PDB entry 8TQC | electron microscopy, 3.80 A resolution | chains C and A of the 4 polymer chains in the assembly

== Chain C ==
Protein: Mediator of RNA polymerase II transcription subunit 12
Source organism: Homo sapiens
UniProt: Q93074 (MED12_HUMAN); residues 1-2177 here = UniProt positions 1-2177
Sequence (2177 residues; row label = number of the first residue in the row):
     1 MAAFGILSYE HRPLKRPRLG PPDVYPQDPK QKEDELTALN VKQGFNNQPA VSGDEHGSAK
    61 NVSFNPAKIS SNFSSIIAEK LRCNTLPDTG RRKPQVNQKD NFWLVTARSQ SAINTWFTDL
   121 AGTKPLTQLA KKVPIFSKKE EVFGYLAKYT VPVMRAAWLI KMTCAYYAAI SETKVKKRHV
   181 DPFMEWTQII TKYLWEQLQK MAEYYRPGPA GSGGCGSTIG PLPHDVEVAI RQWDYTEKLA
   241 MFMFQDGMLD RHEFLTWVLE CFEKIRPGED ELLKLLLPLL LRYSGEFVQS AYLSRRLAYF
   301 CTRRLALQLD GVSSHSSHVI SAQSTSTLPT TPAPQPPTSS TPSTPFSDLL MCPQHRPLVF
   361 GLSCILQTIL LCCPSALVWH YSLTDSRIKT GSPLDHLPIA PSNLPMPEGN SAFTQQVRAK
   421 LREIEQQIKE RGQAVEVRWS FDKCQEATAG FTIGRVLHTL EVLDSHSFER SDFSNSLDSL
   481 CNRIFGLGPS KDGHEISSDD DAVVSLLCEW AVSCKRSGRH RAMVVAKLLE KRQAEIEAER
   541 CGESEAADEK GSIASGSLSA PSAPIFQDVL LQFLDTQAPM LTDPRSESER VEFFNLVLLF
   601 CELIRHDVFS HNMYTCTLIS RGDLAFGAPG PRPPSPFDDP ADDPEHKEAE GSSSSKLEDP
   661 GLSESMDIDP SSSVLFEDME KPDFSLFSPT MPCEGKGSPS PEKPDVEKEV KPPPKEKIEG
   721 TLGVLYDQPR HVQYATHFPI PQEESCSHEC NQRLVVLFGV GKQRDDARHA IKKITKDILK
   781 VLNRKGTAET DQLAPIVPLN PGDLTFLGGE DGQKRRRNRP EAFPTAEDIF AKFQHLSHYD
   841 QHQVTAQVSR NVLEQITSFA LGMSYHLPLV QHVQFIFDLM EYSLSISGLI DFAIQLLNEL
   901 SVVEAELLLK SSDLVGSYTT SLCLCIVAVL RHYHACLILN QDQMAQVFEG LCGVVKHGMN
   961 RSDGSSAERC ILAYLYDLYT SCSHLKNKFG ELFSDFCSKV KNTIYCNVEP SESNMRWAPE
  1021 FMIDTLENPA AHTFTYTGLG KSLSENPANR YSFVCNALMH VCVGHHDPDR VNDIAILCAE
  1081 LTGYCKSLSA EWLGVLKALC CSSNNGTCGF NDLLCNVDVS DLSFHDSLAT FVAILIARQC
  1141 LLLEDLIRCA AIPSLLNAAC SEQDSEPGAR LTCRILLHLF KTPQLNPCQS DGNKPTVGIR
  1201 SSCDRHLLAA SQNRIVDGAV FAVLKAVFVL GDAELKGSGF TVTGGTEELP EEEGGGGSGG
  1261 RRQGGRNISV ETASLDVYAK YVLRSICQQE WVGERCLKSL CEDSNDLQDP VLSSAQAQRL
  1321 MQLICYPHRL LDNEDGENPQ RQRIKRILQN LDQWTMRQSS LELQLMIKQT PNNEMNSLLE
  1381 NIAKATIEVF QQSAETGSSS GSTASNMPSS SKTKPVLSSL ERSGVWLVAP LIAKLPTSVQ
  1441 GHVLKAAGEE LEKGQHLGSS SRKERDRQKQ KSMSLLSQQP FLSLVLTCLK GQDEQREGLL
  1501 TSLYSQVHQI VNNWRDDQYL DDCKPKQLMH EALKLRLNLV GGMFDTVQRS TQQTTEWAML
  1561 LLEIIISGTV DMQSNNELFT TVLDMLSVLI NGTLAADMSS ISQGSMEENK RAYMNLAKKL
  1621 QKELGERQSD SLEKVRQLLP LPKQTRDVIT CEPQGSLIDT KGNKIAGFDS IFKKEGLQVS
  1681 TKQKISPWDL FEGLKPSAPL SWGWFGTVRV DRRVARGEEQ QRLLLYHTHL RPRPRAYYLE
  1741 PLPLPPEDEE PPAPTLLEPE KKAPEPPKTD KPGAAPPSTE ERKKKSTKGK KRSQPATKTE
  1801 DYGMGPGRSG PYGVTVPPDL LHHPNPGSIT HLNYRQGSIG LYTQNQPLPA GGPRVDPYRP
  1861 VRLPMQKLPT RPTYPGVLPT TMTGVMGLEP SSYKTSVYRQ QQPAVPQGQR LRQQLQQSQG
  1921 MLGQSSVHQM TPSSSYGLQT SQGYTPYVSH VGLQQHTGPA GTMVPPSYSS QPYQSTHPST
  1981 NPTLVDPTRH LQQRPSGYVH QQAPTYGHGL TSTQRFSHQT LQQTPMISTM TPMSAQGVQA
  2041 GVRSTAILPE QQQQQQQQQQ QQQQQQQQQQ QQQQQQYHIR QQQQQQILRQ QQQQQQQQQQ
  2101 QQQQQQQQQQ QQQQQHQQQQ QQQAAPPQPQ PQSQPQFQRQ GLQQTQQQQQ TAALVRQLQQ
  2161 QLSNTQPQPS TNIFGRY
Unresolved in the structure: 1-2, 174-179, 208-221, 311-344, 378-390, 441-450, 486-497, 538-563, 627-726, 802-804, 1182-1194, 1233-1268, 1397-1418, 1514-1524, 1596-1608, 1625-1629, 1654-1675, 1743-2177
Metal / ion sites: Zn2+: His1727, His1729 (shared with 2 residues of chain D)
From the paper describing this entry:
  - Zn2+ coordination: His1729

== Chain A ==
Protein: Cyclin-dependent kinase 8
Source organism: Homo sapiens
UniProt: P49336 (CDK8_HUMAN); residue numbers follow UniProt; this construct covers 1-464
Sequence (464 residues; numbered 1 to 464; the number before each row is that of its first residue):
     1 MDYDFKVKLS SERERVEDLF EYEGCKVGRG TYGHVYKAKR KDGKDDKDYA LKQIEGTGIS
    61 MSACREIALL RELKHPNVIS LQKVFLSHAD RKVWLLFDYA EHDLWHIIKF HRASKANKKP
   121 VQLPRGMVKS LLYQILDGIH YLHANWVLHR DLKPANILVM GEGPERGRVK IADMGFARLF
   181 NSPLKPLADL DPVVVTFWYR APELLLGARH YTKAIDIWAI GCIFAELLTS EPIFHCRQED
   241 IKTSNPYHHD QLDRIFNVMG FPADKDWEDI KKMPEHSTLM KDFRRNTYTN CSLIKYMEKH
   301 KVKPDSKAFH LLQKLLTMDP IKRITSEQAM QDPYFLEDPL PTSDVFAGCQ IPYPKREFLT
   361 EEEPDDKGDK KNQQQQQGNN HTNGTGHPGN QDSSHTQGPP LKKVRVVPPT TTSGGLIMTS
   421 DYQRSNPHAA YPNPGPSTSQ PQSSMGYSAT SQQPPQYSHQ THRY
Unresolved in the structure: 42-47, 113-122, 237-248, 265-272, 281-290, 360-464
From the paper describing this entry:
  - conformationally variable residues (side-chain flip): Tyr211

== Interface between chain C and chain A ==
Residue-residue contacts - 21 pairs, chain C then chain A:
  Gln27(C) - His143(A)  hydrogen bond (side chain-backbone)
  Gln27(C) - Trp146(A)  hydrogen bond
  Gln27(C) - Lys213(A)  hydrogen bond
  Gln31(C) - Trp146(A)
  Glu33(C) - Asn181(A)
  Asp34(C) - Thr212(A)
  Asp34(C) - Lys213(A)  salt bridge
  Leu36(C) - His210(A)
  Leu36(C) - Thr212(A)
  Leu36(C) - Pro320(A)  hydrophobic
  Asn40(C) - His210(A)
  Val41(C) - Ala208(A)  hydrophobic
  Val41(C) - Arg209(A)  hydrogen bond (backbone-backbone)
  Val41(C) - Met273(A)  hydrophobic
  Val41(C) - Pro274(A)
  Lys42(C) - Arg209(A)
  Gln43(C) - Arg209(A)
  Gly44(C) - Arg209(A)
  Phe45(C) - Pro183(A)
  Phe45(C) - His210(A)
  Asn47(C) - Pro183(A)  hydrogen bond (side chain-backbone)
Other interface residues (no listed pair), chain C (13 interface residues in all): Pro26
Other interface residues (no listed pair), chain A (16 interface residues in all): Ala144, Phe180, Ser182, Pro186
Interface features reported in the paper:
  - interface residues, chain C: Asp34(C), Leu36(C), Asn40(C), Val41(C), Gly44(C)

== Overview ==
Chain C and chain A form an interface of 13 and 16 residues respectively; the contacts include 5 hydrogen
bonds and 1 salt bridge. Polar contacts include Asp34(C)-Lys213(A), Gln27(C)-His143(A) and Gln27(C)-Trp146(A).
His1727(C) and His1729(C) form the Zn2+ site. The paper reports interface residues Asp34(C), Leu36(C) and
Asn40(C) among others; Zn2+ coordination by His1729(C).
Chain C is Mediator of RNA polymerase II transcription subunit 12 and chain A is Cyclin-dependent kinase 8,
both from Homo sapiens; the structure, Structure of the human CDK8 kinase module, was determined by electron
microscopy (same publication as 8TQ2, 8TQW and 8TRH).
